Entry 7OHA (electron microscopy, 2.90 A resolution); this record covers chains A and J of the 13 polymer chains in the assembly.

Chain A:
Protein: Histone H3.2
Organism: Xenopus laevis
UniProtKB: P84233 (H32_XENLA); residues 1-135 here correspond to UniProt positions 2-136 (UniProt number = residue number + 1)
Chain sequence (135 residues; row label = number of the first residue in the row):
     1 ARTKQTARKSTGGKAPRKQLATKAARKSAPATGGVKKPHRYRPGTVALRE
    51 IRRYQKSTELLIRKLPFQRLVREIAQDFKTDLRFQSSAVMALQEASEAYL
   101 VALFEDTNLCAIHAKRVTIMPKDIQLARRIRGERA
Disordered / not traced: 1-37, 135
Construct notes: conflict Ala102 (Gly103 in P84233)

Chain J:
Molecule: 145-nt DNA strand
Organism: synthetic construct
Sequence (145 nucleotides; row label = number of the first residue in the row; numbers below 1 keep their minus sign (DA-72 is residue -72)):
   -72 ATCGATGTATATATCTGACACGTGCCTGGAGACTAGGGAGTAATCCCCTT
   -22 GGCGGTTAAAACGCGGGGGACAGCGCGTACGTGCGTTTAAGCGGTGCTAG
    28 AGCTGTCTACGACCAATTGAGCGGCCTCGGCACCGGGATTCTGAT
Disordered / not traced: -72 to -50

Chain A / chain J interface:
Pairs across the interface - 17 pairs, chain A then chain J:
  Arg40(A) with DG8(J), base contact; DT9(J), hydrogen bond to the base; DG10(J), sugar contact
  Tyr41(A) with DG10(J), hydrogen bond to the phosphate
  Gly44(A) with DG8(J), phosphate contact; DT9(J), hydrogen bond to the phosphate
  Thr45(A) with DT9(J), phosphate contact
  Val46(A) with DT9(J), hydrogen bond to the phosphate
  Ala47(A) with DT9(J), hydrogen bond to the phosphate
  Arg63(A) with DA17(J), phosphate contact; DG18(J), salt bridge to the phosphate
  Lys64(A) with DG18(J), hydrogen bond to the phosphate
  Leu65(A) with DA17(J), phosphate contact; DG18(J), hydrogen bond to the phosphate
  Pro66(A) with DA17(J), phosphate contact
  Arg69(A) with DA17(J), salt bridge to the phosphate
  Arg83(A) with DG27(J), sugar contact
Interface residues without a listed pair, chain A (16 interface residues in all): Arg42, Pro43, Lys115, Thr118
Interface residues without a listed pair, chain J (8 interface residues in all): DC-2, DC7

Summary:
16 residues of chain A and 8 residues of chain J are in contact, with 7 hydrogen bonds and 2 salt bridges.
Polar contacts include Arg40(A)-DT9(J), Tyr41(A)-DG10(J) and Gly44(A)-DT9(J).
Chain A is Histone H3.2 (Xenopus laevis) and chain J is a 145-nt DNA strand (synthetic construct); the
structure, nucleosome with TBP and TFIIA bound at SHL +2, was determined by electron microscopy together with
7OH9, 7OHB and 7OHC from the same study.
